Entry 3LZ1 (X-ray diffraction, 2.50 A resolution); this record covers chains G and I of the 10 polymer chains in the assembly.

== Chain G ==
Protein: Histone H2A
Organism: Xenopus laevis
UniProtKB: Q6AZJ8 (Q6AZJ8_XENLA); residues 1-119 here correspond to UniProt positions 2-120 (UniProt number = residue number + 1)
Sequence (119 residues; row label = number of the first residue in the row):
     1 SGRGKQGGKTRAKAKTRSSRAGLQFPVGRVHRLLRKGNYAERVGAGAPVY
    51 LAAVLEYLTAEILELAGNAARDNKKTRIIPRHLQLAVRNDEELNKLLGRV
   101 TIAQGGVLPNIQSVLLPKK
Disordered / not traced: 1-13, 119

== Chain I ==
Molecule: 145-nt DNA strand
Sequence (145 nucleotides; row label = number of the first residue in the row; numbers below 1 keep their minus sign (DA-72 is residue -72)):
   -72 ATCGATGTATATATCTGACACGTGCCTGGAGACTAGGGAGTAATCCCCTT
   -22 GGCGGTTAAAACGCGGGGGACAGCGCGTACGTGCGTTTAAGCGGTGCTAG
    28 AGCTGTCTACGACCAATTGAGCGGCCTCGGCACCGGGATTCTGAT
Ion coordination: Mn2+ site 1 near DA-72 (its only coordinating residue here); Mn2+ site 2 near DA-34 (its only coordinating residue here); Mn2+ site 3 near DG27 (its only coordinating residue here)

== How chain G and chain I interact ==
Contacting residue pairs - 15 pairs, chain G then chain I:
  Pro26(G) - DG48(I)  phosphate contact
  Arg29(G) - DG48(I)  phosphate contact
  Arg29(G) - DC49(I)  salt bridge to the phosphate
  Arg35(G) - DA39(I)  phosphate contact
  Arg42(G) - DG38(I)  sugar contact
  Arg42(G) - DA39(I)  phosphate contact
  Val43(G) - DG38(I)  sugar contact
  Val43(G) - DA39(I)  hydrogen bond to the phosphate
  Gly44(G) - DG38(I)  phosphate contact
  Ala45(G) - DG38(I)  phosphate contact
  Lys75(G) - DA59(I)  phosphate contact
  Thr76(G) - DG57(I)  phosphate contact
  Thr76(G) - DC58(I)  phosphate contact
  Arg77(G) - DG57(I)  hydrogen bond to the sugar
  Arg77(G) - DC58(I)  hydrogen bond to the phosphate
Other interface residues (no listed pair), chain G (13 interface residues in all): Thr16, His31, Glu41
Other interface residues (no listed pair), chain I (8 interface residues in all): DA47

== Summary ==
The interface between chain G and chain I involves 13 residues on one side and 8 on the other, with 3 hydrogen
bonds and 1 salt bridge. Polar pairs include Arg77(G)-DG57(I), Val43(G)-DA39(I) and Arg77(G)-DC58(I).
Here chain G is Histone H2A (Xenopus laevis) and chain I is a 145-nt DNA strand. Entry 3LZ1 (Crystal Structure
of Nucleosome Core Particle Composed of the Widom 601 DNA Sequence (orientation 2)) was determined by X-ray
diffraction, deposited together with 3LZ0.
